PDB entry 8D5N | X-ray diffraction, 1.80 A resolution | chains C and H of the 3 polymer chains in the assembly

# Chain C
Protein: H-2 class I histocompatibility antigen, L-D alpha chain
From: Mus musculus
UniProt: P01897 (HA1L_MOUSE); residues 1-274 here correspond to UniProt positions 25-298 (UniProt number = residue number + 24)
Chain sequence (282 residues; each row starts with the number of its first residue):
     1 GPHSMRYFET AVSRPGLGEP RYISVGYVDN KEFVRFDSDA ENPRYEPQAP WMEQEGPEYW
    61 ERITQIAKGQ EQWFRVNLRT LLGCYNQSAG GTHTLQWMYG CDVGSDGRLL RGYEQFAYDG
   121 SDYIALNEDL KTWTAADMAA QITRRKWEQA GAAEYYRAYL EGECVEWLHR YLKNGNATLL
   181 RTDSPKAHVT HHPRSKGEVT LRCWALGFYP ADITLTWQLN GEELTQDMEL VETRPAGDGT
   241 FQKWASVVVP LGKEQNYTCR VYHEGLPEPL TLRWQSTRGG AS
Disordered / not traced: 195-197, 219-226, 274-282
Sequence notes: conflict Cys84 (Tyr108 in P01897), Ser121 (Cys145 in P01897); expression tag (275-282)
Disulfide bonds: Cys101-Cys164, Cys203-Cys259
Covalent attachments: N-acetylglucosamine (NAG) linked to Asn86
UniProt features mapped onto this chain:
  - glycosylation (N-linked (GlcNAc...) asparagine): Asn86, Asn176, Asn256

# Chain H
Protein: Beta-2-microglobulin
From: Mus musculus
UniProt: P01887 (B2MG_MOUSE); residues 1-99 here correspond to UniProt positions 21-119 (UniProt number = residue number + 20)
Chain sequence (104 residues; row label = number of the first residue in the row; numbers below 1 keep their minus sign (Gly-4 is residue -4)):
    -4 GGSGGIQKTP QIQVYSRHPP ENGKPNILNC YVTQFHPPHI EIQMLKNGKK IPKVEMSDMS
    56 FSKDWSFYIL AHTEFTPTET DTYACRVKHA SMAEPKTVYW DRDM
Disordered / not traced: -4
Sequence notes: expression tag (-4 to 0)
Disulfide bonds: Cys25-Cys80

# Chain C / chain H interface
Pairs across the interface (54; chain C residue first):
  Phe8(C) - Phe56(H)
  Thr10(C) - Phe56(H)
  Thr10(C) - Phe62(H)
  Val12(C) - Pro33(H)  hydrophobic
  Ile23(C) - Met54(H)  hydrophobic
  Val25(C) - Met54(H)
  Tyr27(C) - Asp53(H)
  Tyr27(C) - Met54(H)  hydrogen bond (side chain-backbone)
  Glu32(C) - Ser52(H)
  Glu32(C) - Asp53(H)  hydrogen bond (side chain-backbone)
  Arg35(C) - Met51(H)
  Arg35(C) - Met54(H)
  Thr94(C) - His31(H)
  Thr94(C) - Pro33(H)
  Gln96(C) - Phe56(H)
  Gln96(C) - Trp60(H)  hydrogen bond (side chain-backbone)
  Gln96(C) - Phe62(H)
  Trp97(C) - Phe56(H)
  Met98(C) - Phe56(H)  hydrophobic
  Gln115(C) - Trp60(H)
  Phe116(C) - Trp60(H)
  Ala117(C) - Trp60(H)  hydrophobic
  Asp119(C) - His31(H)
  Gly120(C) - His31(H)
  Gly120(C) - Asp59(H)
  Gly120(C) - Trp60(H)
  Asp122(C) - Trp60(H)  hydrogen bond
  Thr190(C) - Met99(H)  hydrogen bond (side chain-backbone)
  His192(C) - Asp98(H)  hydrogen bond (side chain-backbone)
  His192(C) - Met99(H)  hydrogen bond (side chain-backbone)
  Arg202(C) - Met99(H)  hydrogen bond (side chain-backbone)
  Trp204(C) - Met99(H)  hydrogen bond (side chain-backbone)
  Leu206(C) - Pro14(H)
  Gly207(C) - Arg12(H)
  Val231(C) - Gln8(H)
  Glu232(C) - Gln29(H)  hydrogen bond
  Glu232(C) - Tyr63(H)  hydrogen bond
  Arg234(C) - Gln8(H)  hydrogen bond
  Arg234(C) - Tyr10(H)
  Arg234(C) - Tyr26(H)
  Pro235(C) - Tyr10(H)  hydrogen bond (backbone-side chain)
  Pro235(C) - Asn24(H)
  Pro235(C) - Tyr26(H)
  Ala236(C) - Arg12(H)
  Ala236(C) - Ile22(H)
  Ala236(C) - Asn24(H)  hydrogen bond (backbone-side chain)
  Gly237(C) - Asn24(H)  hydrogen bond (backbone-side chain)
  Gly237(C) - His67(H)  hydrogen bond (backbone-side chain)
  Asp238(C) - Arg12(H)  salt bridge
  Asp238(C) - Ile22(H)
  Thr240(C) - Arg12(H)  hydrogen bond
  Gln242(C) - Tyr10(H)
  Gln242(C) - Ser11(H)  hydrogen bond (side chain-backbone)
  Trp244(C) - Met99(H)  hydrophobic
Other interface residues (no listed pair), chain C (39 interface residues in all): Glu9, Asn30, Thr92, Ser121, His188
Other interface residues (no listed pair), chain H (26 interface residues in all): Pro32, Ser55, Leu65

# Summary
The interface between chain C and chain H involves 39 residues on one side and 26 on the other; the contacts
include 18 hydrogen bonds and 1 salt bridge. Polar pairs include Asp238(C)-Arg12(H), Tyr27(C)-Met54(H) and
Glu32(C)-Asp53(H). Covalently linked N-acetylglucosamine: at Asn86(C).
Chain C is H-2 class I histocompatibility antigen, L-D alpha chain and chain H is Beta-2-microglobulin, both
from Mus musculus; the structure, Crystal structure of Ld-HF10, was determined by X-ray diffraction together
with 8D5P and 8D5Q from the same study.
